PDB entry 6KBB | X-ray diffraction, 2.37 A resolution | chains C and F of the 3 polymer chains in the assembly

== Chain C ==
Protein: Histone H2A type 1-D
Source organism: Homo sapiens
UniProtKB: P20671 (H2A1D_HUMAN); residues 13-106 here correspond to UniProt positions 14-107 (UniProt number = residue number + 1)
Amino-acid sequence (96 residues; each row starts with the number of its first residue):
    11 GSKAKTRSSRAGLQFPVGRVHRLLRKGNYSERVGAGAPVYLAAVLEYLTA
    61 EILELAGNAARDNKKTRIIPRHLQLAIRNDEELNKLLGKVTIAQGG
Disordered / not traced: 11-15, 99-106
Sequence notes: expression tag (11-12)
Swiss-Prot annotation at these positions:
  - modified residue: Lys13 (N6-(beta-hydroxybutyryl)lysine), Lys36 (N6-(2-hydroxyisobutyryl)lysine), Lys74 (N6-(2-hydroxyisobutyryl)lysine), Lys75 (N6-(2-hydroxyisobutyryl)lysine), Lys95 (N6-(2-hydroxyisobutyryl)lysine), Lys99 (N6-glutaryllysine), Gln104 (N5-methylglutamine)
  - cross-link (Glycyl lysine isopeptide (Lys-Gly)): Lys13 (interchain with G-Cter in ubiquitin), Lys15 (interchain with G-Cter in ubiquitin)

== Chain F ==
Protein: SWR1-complex protein 5
Source organism: Saccharomyces cerevisiae (strain ATCC 204508 / S288c)
UniProtKB: P38326 (SWC5_YEAST); residues 1-79 here = UniProt positions 1-79
Amino-acid sequence (81 residues; each row starts with the number of its first residue; numbers below 1 keep their minus sign (Gly-1 is residue -1)):
    -1 GSMPEVETKIIPNEKEDEDEDGYIEEEDEDFQPEKDKLGGGSDDSDASDG
    49 GDDYDDGVNRDKGRNKVDYSRIESESGGLIK
Disordered / not traced: -1 to 14, 33-79
Sequence notes: expression tag (-1 to 0)

== Chain C / chain F interface ==
Pairs across the interface (9; chain C residue first):
  Lys75(C) with Glu23(F), salt bridge
  Arg77(C) with Glu23(F), hydrogen bond (side chain-backbone); Asp26(F), hydrogen bond (side chain-backbone); Glu27(F); Asp28(F), salt bridge
  Ile79(C) with Tyr21(F); Glu23(F)
  Pro80(C) with Tyr21(F); Asp26(F)

== Overview ==
4 residues of chain C face 5 of chain F across their interface; the contacts include 2 hydrogen bonds and 2
salt bridges. Polar contacts include Lys75(C)-Glu23(F), Arg77(C)-Asp28(F) and Arg77(C)-Glu23(F).
Here chain C is Histone H2A type 1-D (Homo sapiens) and chain F is SWR1-complex protein 5 (Saccharomyces
cerevisiae (strain ATCC 204508 / S288c)). Entry 6KBB (Role of the DEF/Y motif of Swc5 in histone H2A.Z
deposition) was determined by X-ray diffraction.
